Entry 8J90 (electron microscopy, 4.71 A resolution (low resolution: residue-level contacts below are approximate; hydrogen-bond / salt-bridge calls are withheld)); this record covers chains G and H of the 11 polymer chains in the assembly.

Chain G:
Protein: HTA6
From: Arabidopsis thaliana
UniProtKB: Q9FJE8 (H2A7_ARATH); residues 0-149 here correspond to UniProt positions 1-150 (UniProt number = residue number + 1)
Sequence (153 residues; each row starts with the number of its first residue; numbers below 1 keep their minus sign (Gly-3 is residue -3)):
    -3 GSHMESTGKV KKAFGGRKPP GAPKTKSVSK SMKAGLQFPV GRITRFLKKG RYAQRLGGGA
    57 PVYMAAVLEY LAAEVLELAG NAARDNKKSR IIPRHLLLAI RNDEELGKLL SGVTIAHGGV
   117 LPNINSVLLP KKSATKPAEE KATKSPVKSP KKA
Disordered / not traced: -3 to 31, 114-149
Differences from the reference sequence: expression tag (-3 to -1)
Swiss-Prot annotation at these positions:
  - motif: Ser145 to Lys148 (SPKK motif)
  - modified residue: Ser145 (Phosphoserine)

Chain H:
Protein: HTB9
From: Arabidopsis thaliana
UniProtKB: O23629 (H2B6_ARATH); residues 0-149 here correspond to UniProt positions 1-150 (UniProt number = residue number + 1)
Sequence (153 residues; each row starts with the number of its first residue; numbers below 1 keep their minus sign (Gly-3 is residue -3)):
    -3 GSHMAPRAEK KPAEKKPAAE KPVEEKSKAE KAPAEKKPKA GKKLPKEAGA GGDKKKKMKK
    57 KSVETYKIYI FKVLKQVHPD IGISSKAMGI MNSFINDIFE KLASESSKLA RYNKKPTITS
   117 REIQTAVRLV LPGELAKHAV SEGTKAVTKF TSS
Disordered / not traced: -3 to 59
Differences from the reference sequence: expression tag (-3 to -1)
Swiss-Prot annotation at these positions:
  - modified residue: Ala1 (N,N,N-trimethylalanine), Lys6 (N6-acetyllysine), Lys11 (N6-acetyllysine), Lys12 (N6,N6-dimethyllysine), Lys27 (N6-acetyllysine), Lys32 (N6-acetyllysine), Lys38 (N6-acetyllysine), Lys39 (N6-acetyllysine)
  - cross-link: Lys145 (Glycyl lysine isopeptide (Lys-Gly) (interchain with G-Cter in ubiquitin))

Interface between chain G and chain H:
Contacting residue pairs - 87 pairs, chain G then chain H:
  Gln33(G) - Tyr65(H)
  Gln33(G) - Lys68(H)
  Phe34(G) - Tyr65(H)
  Phe34(G) - Val69(H)
  Pro35(G) - Tyr65(H)
  Arg38(G) - Glu60(H)
  Ile39(G) - Tyr62(H)
  Phe42(G) - Tyr62(H)
  Phe42(G) - Phe95(H)
  Leu43(G) - Phe95(H)
  Tyr48(G) - Ala99(H)
  Tyr48(G) - Ser103(H)
  Ala49(G) - Pro112(H)
  Ala49(G) - Ile114(H)
  Gln50(G) - Pro112(H)
  Arg51(G) - Thr113(H)
  Arg51(G) - Ile114(H)
  Leu52(G) - Ile114(H)
  Leu52(G) - Ile119(H)
  Gly53(G) - Ile114(H)
  Gly53(G) - Thr115(H)
  Gly55(G) - Ser116(H)
  Gly55(G) - Phe146(H)
  Ala56(G) - Thr115(H)
  Ala56(G) - Ser116(H)
  Ala56(G) - Ile119(H)
  Val58(G) - Phe146(H)
  Tyr59(G) - Ile119(H)
  Tyr59(G) - Gln120(H)
  Tyr59(G) - Gly139(H)
  Tyr59(G) - Thr140(H)
  Met60(G) - Phe95(H)
  Ala62(G) - Glu138(H)
  Ala62(G) - Ala142(H)
  Val63(G) - Ala135(H)
  Val63(G) - Glu138(H)
  Leu64(G) - Ile94(H)
  Tyr66(G) - Leu131(H)
  Tyr66(G) - His134(H)
  Tyr66(G) - Ala135(H)
  Tyr66(G) - Glu138(H)
  Leu67(G) - Phe90(H)
  Leu67(G) - Ile91(H)
  Leu67(G) - Ile94(H)
  Ala68(G) - Ile91(H)
  Glu70(G) - Leu131(H)
  Val71(G) - Phe90(H)
  Leu72(G) - Val69(H)
  Leu72(G) - Met87(H)
  Glu73(G) - Val73(H)
  Glu73(G) - His74(H)
  Gly76(G) - His74(H)
  Gly76(G) - Ile77(H)
  Asn77(G) - His74(H)
  Ala79(G) - Ile77(H)
  Arg80(G) - His74(H)
  Arg80(G) - Asp76(H)
  Arg80(G) - Ile77(H)
  Lys84(G) - Ile77(H)
  Ser85(G) - Ile77(H)
  Ser85(G) - Gly78(H)
  Arg86(G) - Gly78(H)
  Arg86(G) - Ile79(H)
  Arg86(G) - Ser80(H)
  Ile87(G) - Ile77(H)
  Ile87(G) - Gly78(H)
  Ile87(G) - Ile79(H)
  Ile87(G) - Ser80(H)
  Ile87(G) - Ala83(H)
  Ile88(G) - Ser80(H)
  Ile88(G) - Ala83(H)
  Pro89(G) - Ser80(H)
  Pro89(G) - Lys82(H)
  Pro89(G) - Ala83(H)
  Pro89(G) - Ile86(H)
  Leu92(G) - Ala83(H)
  Leu92(G) - Ile86(H)
  Leu92(G) - Met87(H)
  Glu101(G) - Pro128(H)
  Glu101(G) - Gly129(H)
  Glu101(G) - Leu131(H)
  Leu102(G) - Leu131(H)
  Leu105(G) - Val126(H)
  Leu105(G) - Pro128(H)
  Leu106(G) - Phe90(H)
  Ile111(G) - Ile86(H)
  His113(G) - Lys82(H)
Interface residues without a listed pair, chain G (46 interface residues in all): Gly54
Interface residues without a listed pair, chain H (47 interface residues in all): Thr61, Arg107, Val123, Leu127, Glu130, Val136, Val143

Overview:
46 residues of chain G face 47 of chain H across their interface.
Here chain G is HTA6 and chain H is HTB9, both from Arabidopsis thaliana. Entry 8J90 (Cryo-EM structure of
DDM1-nucleosome complex) was determined by electron microscopy (same publication as 8J92).
